Entry 8X7K (electron microscopy, 3.27 A resolution); this record covers chains C and J of the 12 polymer chains in the assembly.

# Chain C
Protein: Histone H2A type 1-B/E
Organism: Homo sapiens
Reference sequence: P04908 (H2A1B_HUMAN); residues 14-118 here correspond to UniProt positions 15-119 (UniProt number = residue number + 1)
Chain sequence (105 residues; each row starts with the number of its first residue):
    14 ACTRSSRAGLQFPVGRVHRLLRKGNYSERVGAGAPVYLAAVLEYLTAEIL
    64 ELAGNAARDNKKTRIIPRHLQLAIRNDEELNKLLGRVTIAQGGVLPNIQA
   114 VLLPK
Construct notes: conflict Cys15 (Lys16 in P04908)
Curated features (UniProtKB/Swiss-Prot):
  - modified residue: Lys36 (N6-(2-hydroxyisobutyryl)lysine), Lys74 (N6-(2-hydroxyisobutyryl)lysine), Lys75 (N6-(2-hydroxyisobutyryl)lysine), Lys95 (N6-(2-hydroxyisobutyryl)lysine), Gln104 (N5-methylglutamine), Lys118 (N6-(2-hydroxyisobutyryl)lysine)
Reported in the primary citation:
  - mutagenesis - E61A, E64A, D90A, E92A: decreased catalytic activity

# Chain J
Molecule: 143-nt DNA strand
Organism: Homo sapiens
Sequence (143 nucleotides; each row starts with the number of its first residue; numbers below 1 keep their minus sign (DG-70 is residue -70)):
   -70 GAGAATCCCGGTGCCGAGGCCGCTCAATTGGTCGTAGACAGCTCTAGCAC
   -20 CGCTTAAACGCACGTACGCGCTGTCCCCCGCGTTTTAACCGCCAAGGGGA
    30 TTACTCCCTAGTCTCCAGGCACGTGTCAGATATATACATCCTG

# Chain C / chain J interface
Residue-residue contacts - 13 pairs, chain C then chain J:
  Arg29(C) with DG48(J), phosphate contact; DC49(J), salt bridge to the phosphate
  Arg42(C) with DT38(J), hydrogen bond to the phosphate; DA39(J), phosphate contact
  Val43(C) with DT38(J), sugar contact; DA39(J), hydrogen bond to the phosphate
  Gly44(C) with DT38(J), phosphate contact
  Ala45(C) with DT38(J), hydrogen bond to the phosphate
  Lys75(C) with DG58(J), phosphate contact
  Thr76(C) with DA57(J), hydrogen bond to the phosphate; DG58(J), hydrogen bond to the phosphate
  Arg77(C) with DA57(J), sugar contact; DG58(J), hydrogen bond to the phosphate
Interface residues without a listed pair, chain C (9 interface residues in all): His31

# In short
9 residues of chain C face 6 of chain J across their interface, with 6 hydrogen bonds and 1 salt bridge. Among
the polar pairs are Arg42(C)-DT38(J), Val43(C)-DA39(J) and Ala45(C)-DT38(J). From the paper: E61A, E64A and
D90A of chain C, among others, reduce catalytic activity.
Chain C is Histone H2A type 1-B/E and chain J is a 143-nt DNA strand, both from Homo sapiens; the structure,
Cryo-EM structures of RNF168/UbcH5c-Ub in complex with H2AK13Ub nucleosomes, was determined by electron
microscopy.
